Entry 9D47 (electron microscopy, 2.62 A resolution); this record covers chains E and G of the 12 polymer chains in the assembly.

== Chain E ==
Name: Fatty acid synthase subunit beta
Organism: Candida albicans
Notes: EC 2.3.1.86, 4.2.1.59, 1.3.1.9, 2.3.1.38, 2.3.1.39, 3.1.2.14
UniProtKB: P34731 (FAS1_CANAX); residue numbers follow UniProt; this construct covers 1-2037
Sequence (2037 residues; each row starts with the number of its first residue):
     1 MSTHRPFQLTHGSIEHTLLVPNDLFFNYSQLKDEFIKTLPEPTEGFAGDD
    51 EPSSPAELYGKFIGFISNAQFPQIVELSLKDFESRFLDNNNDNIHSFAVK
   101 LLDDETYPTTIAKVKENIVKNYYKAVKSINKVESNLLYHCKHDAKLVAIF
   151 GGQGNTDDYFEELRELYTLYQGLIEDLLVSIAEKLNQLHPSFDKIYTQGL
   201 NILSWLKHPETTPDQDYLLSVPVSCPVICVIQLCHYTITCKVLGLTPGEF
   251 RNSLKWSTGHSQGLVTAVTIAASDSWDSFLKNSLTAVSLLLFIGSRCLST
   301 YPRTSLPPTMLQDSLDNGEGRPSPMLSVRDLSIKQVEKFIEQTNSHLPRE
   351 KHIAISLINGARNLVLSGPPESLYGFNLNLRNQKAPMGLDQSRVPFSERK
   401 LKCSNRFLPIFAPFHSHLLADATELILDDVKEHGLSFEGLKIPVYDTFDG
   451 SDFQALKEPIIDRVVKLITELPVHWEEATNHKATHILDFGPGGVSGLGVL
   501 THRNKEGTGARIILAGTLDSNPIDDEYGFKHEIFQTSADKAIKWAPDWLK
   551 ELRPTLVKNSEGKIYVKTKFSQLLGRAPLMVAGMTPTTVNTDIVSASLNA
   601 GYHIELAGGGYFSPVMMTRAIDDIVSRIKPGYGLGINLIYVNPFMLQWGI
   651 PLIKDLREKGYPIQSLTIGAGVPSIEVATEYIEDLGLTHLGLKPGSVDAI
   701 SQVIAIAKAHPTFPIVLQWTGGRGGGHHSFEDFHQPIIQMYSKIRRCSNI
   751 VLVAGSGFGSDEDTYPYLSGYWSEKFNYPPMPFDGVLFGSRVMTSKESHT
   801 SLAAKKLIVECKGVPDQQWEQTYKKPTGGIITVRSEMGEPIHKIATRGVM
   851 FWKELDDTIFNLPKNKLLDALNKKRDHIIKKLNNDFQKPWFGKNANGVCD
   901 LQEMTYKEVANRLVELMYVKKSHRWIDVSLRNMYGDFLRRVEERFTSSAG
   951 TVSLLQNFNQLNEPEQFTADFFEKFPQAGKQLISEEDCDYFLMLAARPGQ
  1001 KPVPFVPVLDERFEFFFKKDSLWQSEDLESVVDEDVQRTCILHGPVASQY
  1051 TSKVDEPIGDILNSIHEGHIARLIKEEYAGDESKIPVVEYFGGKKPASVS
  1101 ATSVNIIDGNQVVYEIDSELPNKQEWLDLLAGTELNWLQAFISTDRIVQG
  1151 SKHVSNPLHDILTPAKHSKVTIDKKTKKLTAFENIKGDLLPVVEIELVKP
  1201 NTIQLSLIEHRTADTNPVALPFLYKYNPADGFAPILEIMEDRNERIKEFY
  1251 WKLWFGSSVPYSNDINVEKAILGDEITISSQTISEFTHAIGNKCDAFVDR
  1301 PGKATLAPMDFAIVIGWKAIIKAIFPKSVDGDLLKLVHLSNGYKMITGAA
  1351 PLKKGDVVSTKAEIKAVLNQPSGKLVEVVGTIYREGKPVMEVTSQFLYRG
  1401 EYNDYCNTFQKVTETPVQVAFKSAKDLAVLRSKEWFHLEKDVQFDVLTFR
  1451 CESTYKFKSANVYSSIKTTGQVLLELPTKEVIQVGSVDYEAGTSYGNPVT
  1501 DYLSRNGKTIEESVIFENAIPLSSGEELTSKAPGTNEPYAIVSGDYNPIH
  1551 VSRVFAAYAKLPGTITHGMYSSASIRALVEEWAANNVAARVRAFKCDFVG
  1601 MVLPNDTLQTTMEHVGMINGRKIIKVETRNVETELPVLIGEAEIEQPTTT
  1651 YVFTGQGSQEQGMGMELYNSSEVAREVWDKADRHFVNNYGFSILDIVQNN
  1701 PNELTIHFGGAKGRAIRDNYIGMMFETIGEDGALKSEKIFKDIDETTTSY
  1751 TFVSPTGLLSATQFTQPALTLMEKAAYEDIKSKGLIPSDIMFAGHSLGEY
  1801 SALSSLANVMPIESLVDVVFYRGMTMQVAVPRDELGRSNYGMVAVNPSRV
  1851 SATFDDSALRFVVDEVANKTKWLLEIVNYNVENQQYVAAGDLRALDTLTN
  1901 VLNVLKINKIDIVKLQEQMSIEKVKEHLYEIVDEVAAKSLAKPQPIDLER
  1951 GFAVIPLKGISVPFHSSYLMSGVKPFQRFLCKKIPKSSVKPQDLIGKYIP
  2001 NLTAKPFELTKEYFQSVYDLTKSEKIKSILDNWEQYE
Unresolved in the structure: 1-6, 69-72, 106-110, 142-144, 387-388, 1099-1108, 1256-1257, 1729-1733
Small-molecule neighbours: FMN (flavin mononucleotide): Ala582, Gly583, Met584, Thr585, Pro586, Thr587, Asn637, Ile639, Gly669, Ala670, Lys693, Thr720, Gly724, Gly725, Gly726, Gly755, Ser756, Gly757, Phe758, Leu787, Phe788, Gly789, Ser790, Met793, Leu1042, His1043, Gly1044, Ala1047
Swiss-Prot annotation at these positions:
  - active site: Ser261 (For acetyltransferase activity), Ser1796 (For malonyltransferase activity)

== Chain G ==
Name: Fatty acid synthase subunit alpha
Organism: Candida albicans
Notes: EC 2.3.1.86, 1.1.1.100, 2.3.1.41
UniProtKB: P43098 (FAS2_CANAX); residues 1-1885 here = UniProt positions 1-1885
Sequence (1885 residues; numbered 1 to 1885; the number before each row is that of its first residue):
     1 MKPEIEQELSHTLLTELLAYQFASPVRWIETQDVFLKQHNTERIIEIGPS
    51 PTLAGMANRTIKAKYESYDAALSLQRQVLCYSKDAKEIYYKPDPADLAPK
   101 ETPKQEESTPSAPAAATPTPAAAAAPTPAPAPASAGPVESIPDEPVKANL
   151 LIHVLVAQKLKKPLDAVPMTKAIKDLVNGKSTVQNEILGDLGKEFGSTPE
   201 KPEDTPLEELAEQFQDSFSGQLGKTSTSLIGRLMSSKMPGGFSITTARKY
   251 LESRFGLGAGRQDSVLLMALTNEPANRLGSEADAKTFFDGIAQKYASSAG
   301 ISLSSGAGSGAGAANSGGAVVDSAALDALTAENKKLAKQQLEVLARYLQS
   351 RLKQGSLKSFIKEKEASAVLQKELDLWEAEHGEFYAKGIQPTFSALKSRT
   401 YDSYWNWARQDVLSMYFDIIFGKLTSVDRETINQCIQIMNRANPTLIKFM
   451 QYHIDHCPEYKGETYKLAKRLGQQLIDNCKQVLTEDPVYKDVSRITGPKT
   501 KVSAKGNIEYEETQKDSVRKFEQYVYEMAQGGAMTKVSQPTIQEDLARVY
   551 KAISKQASKDSKLELQRVYEDLLKVVESSKEIETEQLTKDILQAATVPTT
   601 PTEEVDDPCTPSSDDEIASLPDKTSIIQPVSSTIPSQTIPFLHIQKKTKD
   651 GWEYNKKLSSLYLDGLESAAINGLTFKDKYVLVTGAGAGSIGAEILQGLI
   701 SGGAKVIVTTSRFSKKVTEYYQNMYARYGAAGSTLIVVPFNQGSKQDVDA
   751 LVQYIYDEPKKGGLGWDLDAIIPFAAIPENGNGLDNIDSKSEFAHRIMLT
   801 NLLRLLGAVKSKKPTDTRPAQCILPLSPNHGTFGFDGLYSESKISLETLF
   851 NRWYSEDWGSKLTVCGAVIGWTRGTGLMSANNIIAEGIEKLGVRTFSQKE
   901 MAFNILGLLTPEIVQLCQEEPVMADLNGGLQFIDNLKDFTSKLRTDLLET
   951 ADIRRAVSIESAIEQKVVNGDNVDANYSKVMVEPRANMKFDFPTLKSYDE
  1001 IKQIAPELEGMLDLENVVVVTGFAEVGPWGNSRTRWEMEAYGEFSLEGAI
  1051 EMAWIMGFIKYHNGNLQGKPYSGWVDAKTQTPIDEKDIKSKYEEEILEHS
  1101 GIRLIEPELFNGYDPKKKQMIQEIVVQHDLEPFECSKETAEQYKHEHGEK
  1151 CEIFEIEESGEYTVRILKGATLYVPKALRFDRLVAGQIPTGWDARTYGIP
  1201 EDTISQVDPITLYVLVATVEALLSAGITDPYEFYKYVHVSEVGNCSGSGM
  1251 GGVSALRGMFKDRYADKPVQNDILQESFINTMSAWVNMLLLSSSGPIKTP
  1301 VGACATAVESVDIGIETILSGKAKVVLVGGYDDFQEEGSYEFANMNATSN
  1351 SIEEFKHGRTPKEMSRPTTTTRNGFMEAQGSGIQVIMTADLALKMGVPIH
  1401 AVLAMTATATDKIGRSVPAPGKGILTTAREHHGNLKYPSPLLNIKYRKRQ
  1451 LNKRLEQIKSWEETELSYLQEEAELAKEEFGDEFSMHEFLKERTEEVYRE
  1501 SKRQVSDAKKQWGNSFYKSDPRIAPLRGALAAFNLTIDDIGVASFHGTST
  1551 VANDKNESATINNMMKHLGRSEGNPVFGVFQKYLTGHPKGAAGAWMLNGA
  1601 IQILESGLVPGNRNADNVDKLLEQYEYVLYPSRSIQTDGIKAVSVTSFGF
  1651 GQKGAQAVVVHPDYLFAVLDRSTYEEYATKVSARNKKTYRYMHNAITRNT
  1701 MFVAKDKAPYSDELEQPVYLDPLARVEENKKKLVFSDKTIQSNQSYVGEV
  1751 AQKTAKALSTLNKSSKGVGVDVELLSAINIDNETFIERNFTGNEVEYCLN
  1801 TAHPQASFTGTWSAKEAVFKALGVESKGAGASLIDIEITRDVNGAPKVIL
  1851 HGEAKKAAAKAGVKNVNISISHDDFQATAVALSEF
Unresolved in the structure: 93-332, 425-426, 537-627, 876-878, 971-978, 1434-1438, 1473-1484, 1747-1885
Small-molecule neighbours: Palmitoyl-CoA (PKZ): Val412, Leu413, Met415, Tyr416, Arg429, Thr431, Ile432, Cys435, Ile436, Met439, Phe449, Met450, His453, Ile454, Ala468, Leu471, Gly472, Gln474, Leu475, Asn478, Lys490, Val492, Arg519, Lys520, Glu522
Swiss-Prot annotation at these positions:
  - active site (For beta-ketoacyl synthase activity): Cys1304, His1546, His1587
  - binding site (acetyl-CoA): Asp1771 to Glu1773, Tyr1797, Ser1807, Glu1816 to Ser1826, Arg1840 to Asn1843, Ile1870 to His1872
  - binding site (Mg(2+)): Asp1771, Val1772, Glu1773, Ser1871, His1872
  - modified residue: Ser181 (O-(pantetheine 4'-phosphoryl)serine)

== Interface between chain E and chain G ==
Pairs across the interface - 229 pairs, chain E then chain G:
  Gln902(E) with Arg1690(G)
  Glu903(E) with Arg1690(G), salt bridge
  Arg940(E) with Arg985(G)
  Glu942(E) with Val982(G)
  Glu943(E) with Val982(G); Glu983(G); Pro984(G); Arg985(G), salt bridge
  Arg944(E) with Arg985(G); Ala986(G), hydrogen bond (side chain-backbone); Asn987(G)
  Phe945(E) with Asn987(G)
  Thr946(E) with Val982(G); Pro984(G)
  Ser948(E) with Pro984(G); Leu1046(G)
  Ala949(E) with Pro984(G)
  Gly950(E) with Val982(G); Pro984(G)
  Thr951(E) with Met981(G); Val982(G), hydrogen bond (backbone-backbone)
  Val952(E) with Met981(G), hydrophobic
  Ser953(E) with Val980(G); Val982(G)
  Gln956(E) with Lys979(G); Val980(G), hydrogen bond (side chain-backbone)
  Lys980(E) with Lys1686(G)
  Gln981(E) with Asn987(G); Lys989(G); Tyr1689(G)
  Leu982(E) with Lys1686(G); Tyr1689(G); Arg1690(G)
  Ser984(E) with Tyr1689(G); His1693(G)
  Glu985(E) with His1693(G); Asn1694(G); Thr1697(G), hydrogen bond; Arg1698(G), salt bridge
  Glu986(E) with Tyr1061(G); Ser1072(G); Trp1074(G), hydrogen bond; Thr1697(G)
  Asp989(E) with Tyr1061(G), hydrogen bond; Asn1063(G), hydrogen bond; Arg1698(G), salt bridge
  Tyr990(E) with Ser1072(G)
  Lys1425(E) with Asp952(G), salt bridge; Ala956(G)
  Ala1428(E) with Ile953(G), hydrophobic
  Val1429(E) with Ala956(G), hydrophobic; Glu960(G)
  Ser1432(E) with Val957(G)
  Lys1433(E) with Glu960(G)
  Tyr1489(E) with Val968(G)
  Ser1494(E) with Val968(G)
  Tyr1495(E) with Val967(G); Val968(G), hydrogen bond (backbone-backbone); Asn969(G); Gly970(G)
  Gly1496(E) with Val967(G), hydrogen bond (backbone-backbone)
  Asn1497(E) with Val967(G)
  Pro1498(E) with Glu964(G); Val967(G)
  Asp1501(E) with Ile963(G); Val967(G)
  Arg1505(E) with Glu960(G), salt bridge; Ile963(G)
  Asn1506(E) with Glu960(G)
  Phe1516(E) with Tyr90(G)
  Ile1520(E) with Tyr90(G); Pro92(G), hydrophobic
  Asn1585(E) with Gln75(G)
  His1614(E) with Tyr90(G)
  Met1617(E) with Tyr90(G), hydrophobic
  Lys1622(E) with Tyr90(G)
  Gln1646(E) with Arg43(G), hydrogen bond; Tyr90(G), hydrogen bond
  Pro1647(E) with Glu42(G)
  Thr1648(E) with His39(G); Thr41(G); Glu42(G), hydrogen bond (backbone-backbone); Arg43(G), hydrogen bond (backbone-backbone)
  Thr1649(E) with Arg43(G); Ile45(G)
  Thr1650(E) with Phe35(G); Thr41(G); Arg43(G); Ile44(G); Ile45(G), hydrogen bond (backbone-backbone)
  Tyr1651(E) with Ile45(G), hydrophobic; Ile47(G), hydrophobic
  Val1652(E) with Trp28(G), hydrophobic; Ile45(G), hydrogen bond (backbone-backbone); Glu46(G); Ile47(G), hydrogen bond (backbone-backbone); Leu53(G), hydrophobic
  Phe1653(E) with Leu53(G)
  Thr1654(E) with Glu46(G), hydrogen bond; Ile47(G), hydrogen bond (side chain-backbone); Gly48(G); Thr52(G); Leu53(G)
  Gln1656(E) with Phe22(G)
  Ser1658(E) with Pro49(G); Ser50(G)
  Glu1660(E) with Pro49(G)
  Leu1667(E) with Tyr81(G)
  Leu1769(E) with Pro49(G)
  Met1772(E) with Gly48(G); Pro49(G)
  Glu1773(E) with Ile47(G)
  Ala1776(E) with Ile47(G), hydrophobic; Tyr81(G)
  Tyr1777(E) with Ile47(G), hydrophobic
  Asp1779(E) with Tyr81(G); Tyr89(G), hydrogen bond
  Ile1780(E) with Ile88(G), hydrophobic; Tyr89(G)
  Lys1783(E) with Tyr89(G)
  Leu1785(E) with Ile88(G); Tyr89(G), hydrophobic; Tyr90(G), hydrophobic
  Ala1793(E) with Thr31(G)
  Gly1794(E) with Trp28(G)
  His1795(E) with Trp28(G); Leu53(G)
  Glu1799(E) with Leu18(G); Gln21(G)
  Tyr1800(E) with Leu18(G), hydrogen bond (side chain-backbone); Gln21(G), hydrogen bond
  Leu1803(E) with Leu14(G), hydrophobic; Leu18(G), hydrophobic
  Val1809(E) with Leu14(G), hydrophobic
  Met1826(E) with Phe22(G), hydrophobic
  Ile1876(E) with Pro25(G)
  Val1877(E) with Pro25(G); Val26(G), hydrogen bond (backbone-backbone)
  Asn1878(E) with Val26(G)
  Tyr1879(E) with Pro25(G), hydrophobic; Val26(G), hydrogen bond (backbone-backbone); Trp28(G), hydrogen bond (backbone-backbone); Ile29(G), hydrogen bond (backbone-backbone)
  Asn1880(E) with Ile29(G); Met56(G)
  Val1881(E) with Gln32(G); Met56(G); Arg59(G); Thr60(G)
  Glu1882(E) with Ile29(G); Lys64(G), salt bridge
  Gln1884(E) with Arg59(G), hydrogen bond
  Gln1885(E) with Met56(G); Arg59(G)
  Phe1964(E) with Phe22(G), hydrophobic
  His1965(E) with Gln21(G), hydrogen bond (side chain-backbone); Phe22(G), hydrogen bond (backbone-backbone); Ala23(G); Ser24(G), hydrogen bond (side chain-backbone); Pro25(G); Val26(G)
  Ser1966(E) with Ala23(G), hydrogen bond (backbone-backbone)
  Ser1967(E) with Ala23(G)
  Leu1969(E) with Phe22(G); Ala23(G)
  Met1970(E) with Tyr20(G), hydrophobic; Ala23(G), hydrophobic
  Val1973(E) with Ala19(G); Tyr20(G), hydrophobic; Ala23(G), hydrophobic
  Phe1976(E) with Leu18(G); Ala19(G), hydrophobic
  Gln1977(E) with Glu16(G), hydrogen bond; Ala19(G)
  Leu1980(E) with Thr15(G); Leu18(G); Ala19(G)
  Cys1981(E) with His11(G); Thr15(G)
  Ile1984(E) with His11(G), hydrogen bond (backbone-side chain); Leu18(G), hydrophobic
  Lys1986(E) with Gln7(G); Glu8(G), salt bridge; His11(G)
  Ser1987(E) with Gln7(G), hydrogen bond (backbone-side chain)
  Val1989(E) with Gln7(G), hydrogen bond (backbone-side chain); Ser10(G); His11(G)
  Pro1991(E) with Ser10(G)
  Ile1995(E) with Glu6(G)
  Tyr1998(E) with Leu14(G), hydrophobic; Leu17(G), hydrophobic; Leu18(G)
  Ile1999(E) with Thr31(G); Val34(G), hydrophobic
  Pro2000(E) with Leu17(G), hydrophobic
  Asn2001(E) with Gln21(G); Val26(G); Arg27(G)
  Leu2002(E) with Leu17(G), hydrophobic; Tyr20(G), hydrophobic; Gln21(G); Ser24(G); Arg27(G)
  Thr2003(E) with Arg27(G), hydrogen bond (backbone-side chain)
  Ala2004(E) with Arg27(G); Glu30(G); Thr31(G); Val34(G)
  Lys2005(E) with Arg27(G)
  Pro2006(E) with Val34(G)
  Phe2007(E) with Leu13(G), hydrophobic; Leu17(G), hydrophobic
  Glu2008(E) with Leu13(G)
  Leu2009(E) with Glu6(G); Ser10(G)
  Tyr2013(E) with Leu13(G), hydrophobic
  Phe2014(E) with Leu9(G); Leu13(G), hydrophobic
  Val2017(E) with Leu13(G), hydrophobic
  Leu2020(E) with Arg27(G)
  Thr2021(E) with Tyr20(G)
  Ser2023(E) with Glu16(G), hydrogen bond; Tyr20(G), hydrogen bond
  Ile2026(E) with Glu16(G)
  Ile2029(E) with Leu9(G), hydrophobic; Thr12(G)
  Trp2033(E) with Leu9(G), hydrophobic
  Tyr2036(E) with Ile5(G)
Interface residues without a listed pair, chain E (135 interface residues in all): Tyr906, Arg939, Ile983, Met993, Ala1424, Tyr1502, Gln1659, Met1663, Gln1766, Met1791, Ser1796, Pro1985, Gly1996, Lys2025
Interface residues without a listed pair, chain G (91 interface residues in all): Met1, Asn40, Glu949, Pro1070, Glu1085

== Overview ==
The interface between chain E and chain G involves 135 residues on one side and 91 on the other, with 37
hydrogen bonds and 8 salt bridges. Among the polar pairs are Glu903(E)-Arg1690(G), Glu943(E)-Arg985(G) and
Glu985(E)-Arg1698(G). Chain E binds flavin mononucleotide.
Here chain E is Fatty acid synthase subunit beta and chain G is Fatty acid synthase subunit alpha, both from
Candida albicans. Entry 9D47 (Atomic model of Candida albicans Fatty Acid Synthase (FAS) in complex with
Palmitoyl-CoA (in vitro binding)) was determined by electron microscopy together with 9D49, 9P4V, 9P4W, 9D48
and 9D4A from the same study.
